Entry 8GV1 (X-ray diffraction, 1.19 A resolution); this record covers chains A and B.

# Chain A
Molecule: Anti-factor X IgG fab heavy chain
From: Homo sapiens
Notes: antibody fragment or engineered binder
Sequence (224 residues; each row starts with the number of its first residue):
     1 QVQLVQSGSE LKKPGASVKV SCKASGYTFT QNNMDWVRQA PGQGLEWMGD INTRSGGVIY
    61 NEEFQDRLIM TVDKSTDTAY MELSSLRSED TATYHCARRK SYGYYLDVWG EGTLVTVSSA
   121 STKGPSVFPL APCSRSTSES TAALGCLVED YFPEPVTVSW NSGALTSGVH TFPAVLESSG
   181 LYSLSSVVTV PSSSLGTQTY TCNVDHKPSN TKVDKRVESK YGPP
Disordered / not traced: 135-139, 220-224
Disulfides: Cys-22/Cys-96, Cys-146/Cys-202

# Chain B
Molecule: Anti-factor X IgG fab light chain
From: Homo sapiens
Notes: antibody fragment or engineered binder
Sequence (213 residues; numbered 1 to 213; the number before each row is that of its first residue):
     1 SYVLTQPVSV SVALGQTATI TCEGEQIGSK EVHWYHQRPG QAPILVMFRD ARRPSGIPER
    61 LSGSNSGNTA SLTISGAEAG DEGDYYCQVW DSSSYTVFGG GTKVTVVGQP KAAPSVTLFP
   121 PSSEELQANK AKLVCLISDF YPGAVTVAWK ADSSPVKAGV ETTTPSKQSN NKYAASSYLK
   181 LTPEQWKSHR SYSCQVTHEG STVEKTVAPT ECS
Disordered / not traced: 213
Disulfides: Cys-22/Cys-87, Cys-135/Cys-194

# How chain A and chain B interact
Pairs across the interface (65):
  Val-37(A) with Phe-98(B), hydrophobic
  Gln-39(A) with Gln-37(B), hydrogen bond; Tyr-86(B), hydrogen bond
  Gln-43(A) with Tyr-86(B)
  Gly-44(A) with Tyr-86(B)
  Leu-45(A) with Tyr-86(B), hydrophobic; Phe-98(B)
  Trp-47(A) with Tyr-95(B), hydrophobic; Thr-96(B); Phe-98(B), hydrophobic
  Ile-59(A) with Tyr-95(B), hydrophobic
  Tyr-60(A) with Tyr-95(B)
  His-95(A) with Ala-42(B)
  Arg-99(A) with Trp-90(B)
  Tyr-104(A) with Gln-88(B), hydrogen bond (backbone-side chain); Trp-90(B), hydrophobic
  Tyr-105(A) with His-33(B); Tyr-35(B); Leu-45(B), hydrophobic; Phe-48(B); Gln-88(B)
  Leu-106(A) with Tyr-35(B), hydrogen bond (backbone-side chain); Leu-45(B)
  Trp-109(A) with Tyr-35(B); Pro-43(B)
  Gly-110(A) with Ala-42(B)
  Glu-111(A) with Ala-42(B)
  Phe-128(A) with Ser-122(B); Glu-124(B); Glu-125(B)
  Pro-129(A) with Ser-122(B); Glu-124(B)
  Leu-130(A) with Phe-119(B); Val-134(B), hydrophobic
  Ala-131(A) with Phe-119(B); Pro-120(B)
  Cys-133(A) with Pro-120(B), hydrophobic; Glu-211(B); Cys-212(B), disulfide
  Ser-134(A) with Glu-211(B)
  Ala-143(A) with Thr-117(B); Phe-119(B)
  Leu-147(A) with Tyr-178(B), hydrophobic
  Glu-149(A) with Lys-130(B), salt bridge; Lys-132(B), salt bridge
  His-170(A) with Ser-138(B); Ala-174(B)
  Phe-172(A) with Leu-136(B), hydrophobic; Ile-137(B); Ala-174(B), hydrophobic; Ala-175(B)
  Pro-173(A) with Thr-163(B); Ser-176(B)
  Ala-174(A) with Thr-163(B), hydrogen bond (backbone-side chain)
  Val-175(A) with Glu-161(B); Thr-163(B); Tyr-178(B), hydrophobic
  Glu-177(A) with Lys-180(B), salt bridge
  Leu-184(A) with Tyr-178(B)
  Ser-185(A) with Val-134(B); Leu-136(B); Tyr-178(B), hydrogen bond
  Val-187(A) with Phe-119(B), hydrophobic; Leu-136(B), hydrophobic
  Lys-215(A) with Glu-124(B), salt bridge
Interface residues without a listed pair, chain A (41 interface residues in all): Asp-35, Asp-107, Pro-132, Leu-144, Gly-145, Ser-183
Interface residues without a listed pair, chain B (36 interface residues in all): Arg-49, Gly-100
Inter-chain disulfides: Cys-133(A)/Cys-212(B)

# In short
Chain A and chain B form an interface of 41 and 36 residues respectively, with 1 disulfide bond, 6 hydrogen
bonds and 4 salt bridges. Polar pairs include Glu-149(A)/Lys-130(B), Glu-149(A)/Lys-132(B) and
Glu-177(A)/Lys-180(B).
Chain A is Anti-factor X IgG fab heavy chain and chain B is Anti-factor X IgG fab light chain, both from Homo
sapiens; the structure, Crystal structure of anti-FX IgG fab with FAST-Ig mutations, was determined by X-ray
diffraction.
